2Q2T - chains D and A of the 4 polymer chains in the assembly; structure by X-ray diffraction, 2.30 A resolution.

== Chain D ==
Molecule: 11-nt DNA strand
Sequence (11 nucleotides; each row starts with the number of its first residue):
    32 CACTATCGGAA

== Chain A ==
Molecule: Chlorella virus DNA ligase
Organism: Paramecium bursaria Chlorella virus 1
UniProtKB: O41026 (O41026_PBCV1); numbering as in UniProt (aligned over 1-298)
Chain sequence (319 residues; each row starts with the number of its first residue; numbers below 1 keep their minus sign (Met-20 is residue -20)):
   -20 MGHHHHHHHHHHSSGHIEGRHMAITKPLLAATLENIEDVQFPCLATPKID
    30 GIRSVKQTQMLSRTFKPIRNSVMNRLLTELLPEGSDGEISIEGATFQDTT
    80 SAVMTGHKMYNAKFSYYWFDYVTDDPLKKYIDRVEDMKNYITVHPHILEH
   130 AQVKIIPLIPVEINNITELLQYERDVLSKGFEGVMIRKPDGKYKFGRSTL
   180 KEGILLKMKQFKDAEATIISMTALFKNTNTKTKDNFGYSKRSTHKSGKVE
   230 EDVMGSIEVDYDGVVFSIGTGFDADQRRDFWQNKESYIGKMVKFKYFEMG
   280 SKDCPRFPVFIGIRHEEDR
Disordered / not traced: -20 to 0, 294-298
Covalent attachments: adenosine monophosphate (AMP) linked to Lys27
Sequence notes: expression tag (-20 to 0)
Ligand contacts: adenosine monophosphate (AMP): Leu7, Ala9, Thr25, Pro26, Ile28, Arg32, Glu67, Phe98, Leu137, Glu161, Met164, Arg166, Leu184, Lys186, Lys188

== Chain D / chain A interface ==
Pairs across the interface (18):
  DC32(D) - Arg176(A)  salt bridge to the phosphate
  DC32(D) - Lys186(A)  salt bridge to the phosphate
  DC32(D) - Lys188(A)  hydrogen bond to the phosphate
  DC32(D) - Phe286(A)  sugar contact
  DA33(D) - Lys186(A)  salt bridge to the phosphate
  DA33(D) - Lys188(A)  salt bridge to the phosphate
  DA33(D) - Phe190(A)  phosphate contact
  DA33(D) - Thr249(A)  hydrogen bond to the base
  DA33(D) - Val288(A)  phosphate contact
  DC34(D) - Thr249(A)  hydrogen bond to the sugar
  DC34(D) - Gly250(A)  sugar contact
  DC34(D) - Lys274(A)  salt bridge to the phosphate
  DC34(D) - Val288(A)  sugar contact
  DT35(D) - Phe251(A)  sugar contact
  DT35(D) - Asp252(A)  phosphate contact
  DT35(D) - Ala253(A)  phosphate contact
  DA36(D) - Asp252(A)  phosphate contact
  DA36(D) - Ala253(A)  hydrogen bond to the phosphate
Other interface residues (no listed pair), chain A (14 interface residues in all): Thr11, Arg42

== Overview ==
The interface between chain D and chain A involves 5 residues on one side and 14 on the other; the contacts
include 4 hydrogen bonds and 5 salt bridges. Among the polar pairs are DA33(D)-Thr249(A), DC34(D)-Thr249(A)
and DC32(D)-Lys188(A). Covalently linked adenosine monophosphate: at Lys27(A).
Chain D is an 11-nt DNA strand and chain A is Chlorella virus DNA ligase (Paramecium bursaria Chlorella virus
1); the structure, Structure of Chlorella virus DNA ligase-adenylate bound to a 5' phosphorylated nick, was
determined by X-ray diffraction, deposited together with 2Q2U.
